Entry 8V1O (X-ray diffraction, 2.92 A resolution); this record covers chain A.

[Chain A]
Protein: Interleukin-1 receptor-associated kinase 4
Organism: Homo sapiens
Notes: EC 2.7.11.1; fragment: kinase domain
Reference sequence: Q9NWZ3 (IRAK4_HUMAN); numbering as in UniProt (aligned over 160-460)
Amino-acid sequence (327 residues; each row starts with the number of its first residue):
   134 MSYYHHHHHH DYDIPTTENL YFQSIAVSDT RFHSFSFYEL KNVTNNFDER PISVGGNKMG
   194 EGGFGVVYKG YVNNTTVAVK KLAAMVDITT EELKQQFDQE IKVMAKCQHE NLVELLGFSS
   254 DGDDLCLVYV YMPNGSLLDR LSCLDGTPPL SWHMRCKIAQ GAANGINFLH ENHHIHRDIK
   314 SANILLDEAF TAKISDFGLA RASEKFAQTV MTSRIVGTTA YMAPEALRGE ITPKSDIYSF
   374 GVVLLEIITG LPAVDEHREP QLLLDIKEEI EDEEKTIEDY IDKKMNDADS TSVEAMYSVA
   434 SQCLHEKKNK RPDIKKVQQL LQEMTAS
Not modelled in the structure: 134-162, 217-220, 339-341, 460
Sequence notes: initiating methionine (134); expression tag (135-159)
Modified / non-standard residues: Thr342 (phosphothreonine; TPO); Thr345 (phosphothreonine; TPO); Ser346 (phosphoserine; SEP)
Residues lining bound ligands: Y9T (N-[2-(3-hydroxy-3-methylbutyl)-6-(2-hydroxypropan-2-yl)-2H-indazol-5-yl]-6-(trifluoromethyl)pyridine-2-carboxamide): Met192, Gly193, Val200, Ala211, Lys213, Val246, Tyr262, Val263, Tyr264, Met265, Pro266, Asn267, Gly268, Ser269, Arg273, Asp278, Thr280, Leu318, Ser328
Swiss-Prot annotation at these positions:
  - active site: Asp311 (Proton acceptor)
  - binding site (ATP): Met192 to Val200, Lys213, Lys313 to Asn316, Asp329
  - modified residue: Thr342 (Phosphothreonine), Thr345 (Phosphothreonine), Ser346 (Phosphoserine)
  - natural variant: Gly298 (G298D: In IMD67)
  - mutagenesis: Lys213 (K213A: Loss of kinase activity)

[Overview]
Chain A binds compound Y9T. UniProt lists active-site residue Asp311, 15 ATP-binding residues and one
mutagenesis site.
Chain A is Interleukin-1 receptor-associated kinase 4 (Homo sapiens); the structure, Crystal structure of
IRAK4 kinase domain with compound 4, was determined by X-ray diffraction, deposited together with 8V2F and
8V2L.
